2JA5 - chains B and J of the 14 polymer chains in the assembly; structure by X-ray diffraction, 3.80 A resolution.

== Chain B ==
Protein: DNA-directed RNA polymerase II subunit RPB2
Organism: Saccharomyces cerevisiae
Notes: EC 2.7.7.6
Reference sequence: P08518 (RPB2_YEAST); residue numbers follow UniProt; this construct covers 1-1224
Sequence (1224 residues; each row starts with the number of its first residue):
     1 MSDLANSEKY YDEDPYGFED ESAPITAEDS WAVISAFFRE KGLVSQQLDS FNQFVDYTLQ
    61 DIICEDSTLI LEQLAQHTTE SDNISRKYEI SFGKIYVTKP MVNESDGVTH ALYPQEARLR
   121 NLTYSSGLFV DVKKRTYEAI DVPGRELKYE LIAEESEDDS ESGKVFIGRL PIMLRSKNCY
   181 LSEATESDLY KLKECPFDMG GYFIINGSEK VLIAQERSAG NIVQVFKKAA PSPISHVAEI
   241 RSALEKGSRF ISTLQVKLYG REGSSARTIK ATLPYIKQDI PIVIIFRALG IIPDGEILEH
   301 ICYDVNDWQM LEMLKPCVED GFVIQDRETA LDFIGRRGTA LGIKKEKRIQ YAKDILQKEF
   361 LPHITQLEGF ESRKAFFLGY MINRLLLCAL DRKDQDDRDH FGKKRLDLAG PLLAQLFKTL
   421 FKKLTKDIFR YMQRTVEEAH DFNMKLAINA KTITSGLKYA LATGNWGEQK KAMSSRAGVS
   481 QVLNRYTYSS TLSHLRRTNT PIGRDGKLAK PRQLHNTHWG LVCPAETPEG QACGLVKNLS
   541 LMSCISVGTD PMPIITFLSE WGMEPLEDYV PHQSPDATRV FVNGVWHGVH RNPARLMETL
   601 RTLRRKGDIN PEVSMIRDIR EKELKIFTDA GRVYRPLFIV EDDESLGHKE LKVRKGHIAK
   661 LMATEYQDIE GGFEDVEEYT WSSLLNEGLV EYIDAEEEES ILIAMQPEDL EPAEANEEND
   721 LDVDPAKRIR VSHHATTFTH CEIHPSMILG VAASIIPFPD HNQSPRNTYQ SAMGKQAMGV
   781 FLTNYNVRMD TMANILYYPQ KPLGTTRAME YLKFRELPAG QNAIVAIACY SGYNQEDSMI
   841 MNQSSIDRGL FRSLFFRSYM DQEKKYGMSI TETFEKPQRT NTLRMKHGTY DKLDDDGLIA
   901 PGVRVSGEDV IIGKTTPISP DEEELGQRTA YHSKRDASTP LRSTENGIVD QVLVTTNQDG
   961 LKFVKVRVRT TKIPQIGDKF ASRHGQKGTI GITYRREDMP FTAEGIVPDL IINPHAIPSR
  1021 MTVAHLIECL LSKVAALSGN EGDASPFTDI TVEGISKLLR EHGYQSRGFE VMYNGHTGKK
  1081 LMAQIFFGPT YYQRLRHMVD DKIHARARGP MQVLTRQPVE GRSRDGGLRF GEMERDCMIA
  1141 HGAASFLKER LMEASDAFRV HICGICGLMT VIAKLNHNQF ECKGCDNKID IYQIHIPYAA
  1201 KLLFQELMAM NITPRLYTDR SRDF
Unresolved in the structure: 1-17, 71-89, 134-163, 438-445, 503-509, 669-677, 716-721, 920-932
Bound ions: Zn2+: Cys1163, Cys1166, Cys1182, Cys1185

== Chain J ==
Protein: DNA-directed RNA polymerases I, II, and III subunit RPABC5
Organism: Saccharomyces cerevisiae
Reference sequence: P22139 (RPAB5_YEAST); residue numbers follow UniProt; this construct covers 1-70
Sequence (70 residues; each row starts with the number of its first residue):
     1 MIVPVRCFSC GKVVGDKWES YLNLLQEDEL DEGTALSRLG LKRYCCRRMI LTHVDLIEKF
    61 LRYNPLEKRD
Unresolved in the structure: 66-70
Bound ions: Zn2+: Cys7, Cys10, Cys45, Cys46
UniProt features mapped onto this chain:
  - binding site (Zn(2+)): Cys7, Cys10, Cys45, Cys46
  - cross-link: Lys59 (Glycyl lysine isopeptide (Lys-Gly) (interchain with G-Cter in ubiquitin))

== Chain B / chain J interface ==
Contacting residue pairs (60; chain B residue first):
  Glu186(B) - Arg62(J)  salt bridge
  Ser187(B) - Arg62(J)
  Tyr190(B) - Lys59(J)
  Tyr190(B) - Arg62(J)
  Lys193(B) - Tyr63(J)
  Cys195(B) - Tyr63(J)
  Pro196(B) - Tyr63(J)
  Phe197(B) - Lys59(J)
  Val780(B) - Leu56(J)  hydrophobic
  Thr783(B) - Phe60(J)
  Thr783(B) - Tyr63(J)  hydrogen bond
  Asn784(B) - Tyr63(J)  hydrogen bond (backbone-side chain)
  Tyr785(B) - Met1(J)
  Tyr785(B) - Phe60(J)  hydrophobic
  Tyr797(B) - Met1(J)
  Tyr798(B) - Pro4(J)  hydrophobic
  Tyr798(B) - Phe8(J)  hydrophobic
  Gln800(B) - Arg48(J)
  Gln800(B) - Thr52(J)
  Lys801(B) - Leu51(J)
  Lys801(B) - Thr52(J)
  Lys801(B) - Val54(J)
  Leu803(B) - Thr52(J)
  Arg815(B) - Val54(J)
  Glu816(B) - Val54(J)
  Glu816(B) - Leu56(J)
  Glu816(B) - Lys59(J)
  Gln821(B) - Phe8(J)
  Asn822(B) - Arg48(J)  hydrogen bond (backbone-side chain)
  Asn822(B) - Thr52(J)
  Ala823(B) - Arg48(J)
  Ile824(B) - Ser9(J)
  Ile824(B) - Cys45(J)  hydrophobic
  Ile824(B) - Arg48(J)
  Ser845(B) - Phe8(J)
  Ser845(B) - Ser9(J)
  Arg848(B) - Cys7(J)
  Arg848(B) - Phe8(J)  hydrogen bond (side chain-backbone)
  Arg848(B) - Ser9(J)
  Arg848(B) - Gly11(J)
  Gly849(B) - Phe8(J)
  Leu850(B) - Phe8(J)
  Arg996(B) - Ser9(J)
  Arg996(B) - Cys10(J)
  Ile1006(B) - Tyr44(J)
  Ile1006(B) - Cys45(J)  hydrophobic
  Val1007(B) - Ser9(J)
  Asp1009(B) - Ser9(J)  hydrogen bond (side chain-backbone)
  Asp1009(B) - Arg48(J)  salt bridge
  Lys1033(B) - Tyr44(J)
  Ala1035(B) - Leu51(J)
  Ala1036(B) - Tyr44(J)  hydrophobic
  Ala1036(B) - Arg47(J)  hydrogen bond (backbone-side chain)
  Leu1037(B) - Arg47(J)  hydrogen bond (backbone-side chain)
  Ser1038(B) - Gly33(J)
  Gly1039(B) - Glu32(J)
  Gly1039(B) - Gly33(J)
  Gly1039(B) - Leu51(J)
  Glu1070(B) - Tyr44(J)  hydrogen bond
  Pro1089(B) - Tyr44(J)
Other interface residues (no listed pair), chain B (46 interface residues in all): Glu194, Ile795, Pro799, Leu817, Glu1004, Tyr1064, Phe1087, Gly1088
Other interface residues (no listed pair), chain J (25 interface residues in all): Lys42, Arg43, Met49, His53

== Overview ==
46 residues of chain B face 25 of chain J across their interface; the contacts include 8 hydrogen bonds and 2
salt bridges. Polar pairs include Glu186(B)-Arg62(J), Asp1009(B)-Arg48(J) and Thr783(B)-Tyr63(J). Curated
annotation (UniProt) lists 4 Zn2+-binding residues on chain J.
Chain B is DNA-directed RNA polymerase II subunit RPB2 and chain J is DNA-directed RNA polymerases I, II, and
III subunit RPABC5, both from Saccharomyces cerevisiae; the structure, CPD lesion containing RNA Polymerase II
elongation complex A, was determined by X-ray diffraction, deposited together with 2JA6, 2JA7 and 2JA8.
